Entry 3MG0 (X-ray diffraction, 2.68 A resolution); this record covers chains L and M of the 28 polymer chains in the assembly.

Chain L:
Protein: Proteasome component C5
From: Saccharomyces cerevisiae
Notes: EC 3.4.25.1
UniProt: P23724 (PSB1_YEAST); the construct lacks a stretch of the UniProt sequence and is renumbered around it, so the offset changes along the chain: -9 to -1 = UniProt 20-28; 1-70 = UniProt 29-98; 71-106 = UniProt 100-135; 107-144 = UniProt 138-175; 2 more segments
Chain sequence (222 residues; row label = number of the first residue in the row; note: 2 numbers in that range are skipped by the numbering (no residue carries them; nothing is unmodelled there); a row labelled like 10A-10B holds insertion residues (10A, then the next letters in order); numbers below 1 keep their minus sign (Gln-9 is residue -9)):
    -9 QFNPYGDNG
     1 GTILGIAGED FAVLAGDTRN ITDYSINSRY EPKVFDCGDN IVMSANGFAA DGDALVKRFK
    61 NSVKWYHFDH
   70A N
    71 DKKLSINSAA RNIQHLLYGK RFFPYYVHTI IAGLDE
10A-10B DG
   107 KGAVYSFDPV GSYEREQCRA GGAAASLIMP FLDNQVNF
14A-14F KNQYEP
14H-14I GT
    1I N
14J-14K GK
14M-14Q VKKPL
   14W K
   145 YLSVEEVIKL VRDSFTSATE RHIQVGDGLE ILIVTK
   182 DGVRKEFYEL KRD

Chain M:
Protein: Proteasome component PRE4
From: Saccharomyces cerevisiae
Notes: EC 3.4.25.1
UniProt: P30657 (PSB4_YEAST); the construct lacks a stretch of the UniProt sequence and is renumbered around it, so the offset changes along the chain: -8 to -1 = UniProt 34-41; 1-70 = UniProt 42-111; 74-92 = UniProt 120-138; 93-105 = UniProt 141-153; 3 more segments
Chain sequence (233 residues; numbered -8 to 211 plus 19 insertion-coded residues; 6 numbers in that range are skipped by the numbering (no residue carries them; nothing is unmodelled there); the number before each row is that of its first residue; a row labelled like 71B-71D holds insertion residues (71B, then the next letters in order); numbers below 1 keep their minus sign (Thr-8 is residue -8)):
    -8 TQQPIVTG
     1 TSVISMKYDN GVIIAADNLG SYGSLLRFNG VERLIPVGDN TVVGISGDIS DMQHIERLLK
    61 DLVTENAYDN
   69A P
   69C L
   70A A
   71A D
    72 A
71B-71D EEA
    74 LEPSYIFEYL ATVMYQRRS
92A-92B KM
    93 NPLWNAIIVA GVQ
10A-10B SN
   106 GDQFLRYVNL LGVTYSSPTL ATGFGAHMAN PLLRKV
14A-14G VDRESDI
   144 PKTTVQVAEE AIVNAMRVLY YRDARSSRNF SLAIIDKN
   18A T
   183 GLTFKKNLQV ENMKWDFAKD IKGYGTQKI

How chain L and chain M interact:
Pairs across the interface - 40 pairs, chain L then chain M:
  Gln-9(L) - Thr-8(M)  hydrogen bond
  Phe-8(L) - Thr-8(M)
  Phe-8(L) - Arg91(M)
  Phe-8(L) - Pro94(M)  hydrophobic
  Phe-8(L) - Leu115(M)  hydrophobic
  Phe-8(L) - Leu116(M)  hydrophobic
  Asn-7(L) - Leu116(M)
  Pro-6(L) - Arg91(M)  hydrogen bond (backbone-side chain)
  Pro-6(L) - Met92B(M)  hydrophobic
  Pro-6(L) - Leu116(M)
  Tyr-5(L) - Arg91(M)
  Asn-2(L) - Val118(M)
  Asn20(L) - Tyr120(M)
  Ser25(L) - His132(M)  hydrogen bond
  Ile26(L) - Arg139(M)  hydrogen bond (backbone-side chain)
  Asn27(L) - Tyr120(M)  hydrogen bond
  Asn27(L) - Ser122(M)
  Ser28(L) - Ser121(M)  hydrogen bond (side chain-backbone)
  Tyr30(L) - Ser121(M)
  Glu31(L) - Arg111(M)  salt bridge
  Glu31(L) - Tyr120(M)
  Glu31(L) - Ser121(M)  hydrogen bond (side chain-backbone)
  Phe48(L) - Arg91(M)
  Phe48(L) - Leu116(M)
  Phe48(L) - Val118(M)  hydrophobic
  Ala50(L) - Tyr88(M)
  Ala50(L) - Leu116(M)
  Ala50(L) - Gly117(M)
  Ala50(L) - Val118(M)
  Asp51(L) - Tyr88(M)  hydrogen bond
  Asp51(L) - Arg91(M)  salt bridge
  Asp53(L) - Thr119(M)
  Ala54(L) - Tyr88(M)
  Lys57(L) - Glu81(M)  salt bridge
  Phe93(L) - Arg91(M)
  Phe93(L) - Ser92(M)
  Tyr95(L) - Tyr88(M)
  Glu190(L) - Arg14C(M)  salt bridge
  Arg193(L) - Asp14B(M)  salt bridge
  Arg193(L) - Arg14C(M)
Interface residues without a listed pair, chain L (25 interface residues in all): Gly-4, Lys90
Interface residues without a listed pair, chain M (22 interface residues in all): Trp96, Leu125

In short:
The interface between chain L and chain M involves 25 residues on one side and 22 on the other; the contacts
include 8 hydrogen bonds and 5 salt bridges. Among the polar pairs are Glu31(L)-Arg111(M), Asp51(L)-Arg91(M)
and Lys57(L)-Glu81(M).
Here chain L is Proteasome component C5 and chain M is Proteasome component PRE4, both from Saccharomyces
cerevisiae. Entry 3MG0 (Structure of yeast 20S proteasome with bortezomib) was determined by X-ray
diffraction, deposited together with 3MG6, 3MG7, 3MG8 and 3MG4.
